PDB entry 4B8U | X-ray diffraction, 2.76 A resolution | chains A and B

Chain A (and B):
Molecule: 3-hydroxydecanoyl-[acyl-carrier-protein] dehydratase
Source organism: Pseudomonas aeruginosa
Notes: EC 4.2.1.60; chain B of this document is another copy of the same molecule, construct and numbering; everything in this record applies to it too
Reference sequence: O33877 (FABA_PSEAE); numbering as in UniProt (aligned over 1-171)
Amino-acid sequence (171 residues; each row starts with the number of its first residue):
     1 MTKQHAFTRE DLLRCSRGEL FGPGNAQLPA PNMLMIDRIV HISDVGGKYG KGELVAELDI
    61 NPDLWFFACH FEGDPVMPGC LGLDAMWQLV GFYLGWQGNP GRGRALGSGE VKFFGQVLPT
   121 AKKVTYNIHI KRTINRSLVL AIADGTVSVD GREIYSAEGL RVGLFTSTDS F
Not modelled in the structure: 1 (chain B: 1-2, 136-137)
Ligand contacts: IBK (N-isobutyl-2-{[5-(thiophen-2-yl)-1,2-oxazol-3-yl]methoxy}acetamide): Arg104, Ala105, Leu106, Phe165, Phe171
Reported in the primary citation:
  - binding site for IBK: Phe113
  - catalytic residues: Asp84 (proposed by the authors, not directly observed)
  - mutagenesis - H70N, H70N/D84N, D84N: abolished catalytic activity

Interface between chain A and chain B:
Pairs across the interface (69; chain A residue first):
  Arg17(A) - Glu72(B)
  Gln27(A) - Phe71(B)
  Gln27(A) - Glu72(B)
  Leu28(A) - Phe71(B)
  Pro29(A) - Cys69(B)
  Pro29(A) - His70(B)
  Pro29(A) - Phe71(B)  hydrophobic
  Ala30(A) - Cys69(B)  hydrogen bond (backbone-backbone)
  Ala30(A) - Glu72(B)
  Pro31(A) - Cys69(B)
  Asn32(A) - Cys69(B)
  Met33(A) - Trp65(B)  hydrophobic
  Met33(A) - Cys69(B)  hydrophobic
  Met33(A) - Cys80(B)  hydrophobic
  Trp65(A) - Met33(B)  hydrophobic
  Trp65(A) - Trp65(B)  hydrophobic
  Cys69(A) - Pro29(B)
  Cys69(A) - Ala30(B)  hydrogen bond (backbone-backbone)
  Cys69(A) - Pro31(B)
  Cys69(A) - Asn32(B)
  Cys69(A) - Met33(B)  hydrophobic
  His70(A) - Pro29(B)
  Phe71(A) - Gln27(B)
  Phe71(A) - Leu28(B)
  Phe71(A) - Pro29(B)
  Phe71(A) - Arg104(B)
  Glu72(A) - Ser16(B)
  Glu72(A) - Arg17(B)
  Glu72(A) - Gln27(B)  hydrogen bond (backbone-side chain)
  Glu72(A) - Ala30(B)
  Asp74(A) - Arg102(B)
  Asp74(A) - Arg104(B)  salt bridge
  Val76(A) - Arg104(B)
  Cys80(A) - Cys80(B)
  Cys80(A) - Asp84(B)  hydrogen bond
  Leu83(A) - Leu83(B)  hydrophobic
  Asp84(A) - Cys80(B)  hydrogen bond
  Trp87(A) - Phe113(B)  hydrophobic
  Arg102(A) - Asp74(B)
  Arg104(A) - Asp74(B)  salt bridge
  Arg104(A) - Gln116(B)  hydrogen bond
  Ala105(A) - Phe113(B)
  Leu106(A) - Val111(B)
  Leu106(A) - Lys112(B)
  Leu106(A) - Phe113(B)  hydrogen bond (backbone-backbone)
  Gly107(A) - Val111(B)
  Ser108(A) - Glu110(B)
  Ser108(A) - Val111(B)  hydrogen bond (backbone-backbone)
  Gly109(A) - Gly109(B)
  Glu110(A) - Ser108(B)
  Val111(A) - Leu106(B)
  Val111(A) - Gly107(B)
  Val111(A) - Ser108(B)  hydrogen bond (backbone-backbone)
  Lys112(A) - Leu106(B)
  Phe113(A) - Trp87(B)  hydrophobic
  Phe113(A) - Ala105(B)
  Phe113(A) - Leu106(B)  hydrogen bond (backbone-backbone)
  Phe113(A) - Gly107(B)
  Phe113(A) - Phe171(B)
  Phe114(A) - Phe171(B)
  Gly115(A) - Phe171(B)
  Gln116(A) - Arg104(B)  hydrogen bond
  Gln116(A) - Phe171(B)
  Arg152(A) - Phe171(B)
  Thr168(A) - Gln116(B)
  Ser170(A) - Arg152(B)  hydrogen bond (backbone-side chain)
  Phe171(A) - Gly115(B)
  Phe171(A) - Gln116(B)  hydrogen bond (backbone-side chain)
  Phe171(A) - Arg152(B)  hydrogen bond (backbone-side chain)
Interface residues without a listed pair, chain A (42 interface residues in all): Ser16, Phe66, Pro78, Leu81, Gly103
Interface residues without a listed pair, chain B (39 interface residues in all): Val76, Pro78, Leu81, Gly103, Phe114

Overview:
Chain A and chain B form an interface of 42 and 39 residues respectively; the contacts include 14 hydrogen
bonds and 2 salt bridges. Polar pairs include Asp74(A)-Arg104(B), Glu72(A)-Gln27(B) and Cys80(A)-Asp84(B).
Chain A binds compound IBK. The paper reports the catalytic residue Asp84(A); H70N, H70N/D84N and D84N of
chain A abolish catalytic activity.
Both chains are 3-hydroxydecanoyl-[acyl-carrier-protein] dehydratase (Pseudomonas aeruginosa). Entry 4B8U
(Crystal Structure of 3-hydroxydecanoyl-Acyl Carrier Protein Dehydratase (FabA) from Pseudomonas aeruginosa in
complex with N- isobutyl-2-(5-(2-thienyl)-1,2-oxazol-3-yl-)methoxy)acetamide) was determined by X-ray
diffraction (same publication as 4FQ9, 4B0B, 4B0C, 4B0I and 4B0J).
